Entry 3K8E (X-ray diffraction, 2.51 A resolution); this record covers chains C and D.

Chain C (and D):
Protein: 3-deoxy-manno-octulosonate cytidylyltransferase
Organism: Escherichia coli
Notes: EC 2.7.7.38; chain D of this document is another copy of the same molecule, construct and numbering; everything in this record applies to it too
UniProt: P04951 (KDSB_ECOLI); residue numbers follow UniProt; this construct covers 1-248
Amino-acid sequence (264 residues; numbered -15 to 248; the number before each row is that of its first residue; numbers below 1 keep their minus sign (His-15 is residue -15)):
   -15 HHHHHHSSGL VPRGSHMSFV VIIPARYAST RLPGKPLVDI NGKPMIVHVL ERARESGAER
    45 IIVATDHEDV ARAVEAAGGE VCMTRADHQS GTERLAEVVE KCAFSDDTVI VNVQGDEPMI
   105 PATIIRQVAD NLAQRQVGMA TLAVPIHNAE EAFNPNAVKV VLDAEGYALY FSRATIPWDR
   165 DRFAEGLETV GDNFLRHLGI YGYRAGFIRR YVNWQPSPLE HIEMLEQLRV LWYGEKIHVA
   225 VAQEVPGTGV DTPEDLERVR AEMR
Not modelled in the structure: -15 to 1, 246-248 (chain D: -15 to 2, 70-73, 171-173, 248)
Sequence notes: expression tag (-15 to 0)
From the paper describing this entry:
  - catalytic residues: Asp100, Asp235 (from molecular simulation)
  - catalytic residues: Lys19 (proposed by the authors, not directly observed)

Interface between chain C and chain D:
Residue-residue contacts - 46 pairs, chain C then chain D:
  Val145(C) with Tyr154(D); Leu203(D), hydrophobic
  Leu146(C) with Leu203(D); Trp216(D)
  Asp147(C) with Leu215(D); Trp216(D)
  Ala148(C) with Trp216(D), hydrogen bond (backbone-backbone)
  Leu153(C) with Leu153(D); Leu203(D), hydrophobic; Leu215(D), hydrophobic
  Tyr154(C) with Val145(D), hydrophobic; Tyr154(D), hydrophobic; Ile160(D), hydrophobic; Pro161(D)
  Ser156(C) with Ile160(D)
  Arg157(C) with Trp162(D)
  Ala158(C) with Thr159(D); Ile160(D), hydrophobic; Trp162(D), hydrophobic
  Thr159(C) with Ala158(D)
  Ile160(C) with Ala158(D), hydrophobic; Ile160(D), hydrophobic
  Pro161(C) with Tyr154(D); Glu207(D)
  Trp162(C) with Pro139(D); Arg157(D); Ala158(D); Ile206(D); Glu207(D), hydrogen bond (backbone-side chain)
  Asp163(C) with Ile206(D)
  Arg164(C) with Arg157(D); Ile206(D); Met208(D)
  Asn177(C) with Ile206(D)
  Leu203(C) with Leu153(D), hydrophobic
  Ile206(C) with Pro161(D), hydrophobic; Trp162(D); Asp163(D); Asn177(D)
  Glu207(C) with Pro161(D); Trp162(D), hydrogen bond (side chain-backbone)
  Leu215(C) with Asp147(D); Leu153(D)
  Trp216(C) with Leu146(D); Asp147(D); Ala148(D), hydrogen bond (backbone-backbone)
Other interface residues (no listed pair), chain C (24 interface residues in all): Pro139, Asp165, Gly218
Other interface residues (no listed pair), chain D (25 interface residues in all): Asn140, Ser156, Arg164, Gly218

Summary:
The interface between chain C and chain D involves 24 residues on one side and 25 on the other; the contacts
include 4 hydrogen bonds. Polar contacts include Trp162(C)-Glu207(D) and Ala148(C)-Trp216(D). From the paper:
catalytic residues Asp100(C), Asp235(C) and Lys19(C).
Both chains are 3-deoxy-manno-octulosonate cytidylyltransferase (Escherichia coli). Entry 3K8E (Crystal
structure of E. coli lipopolysaccharide specific CMP-KDO synthetase) was determined by X-ray diffraction (same
publication as 3K8D).
